Entry 8VMO (X-ray diffraction, 1.68 A resolution); this record covers chains A and B of the 4 polymer chains in the assembly.

== Chain A ==
Name: Intron-encoded endonuclease I-PpoI
Organism: Physarum polycephalum
Notes: EC 3.1.-.-
Reference sequence: Q94702 (PPO1_PHYPO); residues 2-163 here = UniProt positions 2-163
Chain sequence (162 residues; each row starts with the number of its first residue):
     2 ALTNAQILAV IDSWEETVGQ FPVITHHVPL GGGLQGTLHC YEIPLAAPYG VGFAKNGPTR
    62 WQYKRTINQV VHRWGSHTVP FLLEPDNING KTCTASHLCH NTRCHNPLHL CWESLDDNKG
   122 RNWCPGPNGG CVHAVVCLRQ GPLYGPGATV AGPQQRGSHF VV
Ion coordination: Zn2+ site 1: Cys41, Cys100, Cys105, His110; Na+: Asn119 (shared with 2 residues of chain D); Zn2+ site 2: Cys125, Cys132, His134, Cys138
Reported in the primary citation:
  - catalytic residues: His78, His98
  - mutagenesis - H78A/H98A, H98A: decreased catalytic activity
  - mutagenesis - H78A: unchanged catalytic activity
  - binding site for the 21-nt DNA strand: Arg61, Gln63, His78, Leu116
  - mutagenesis - H98A: abolished binding to metal ion
  - binding site for the 21-nt DNA strand: Lys65, Thr67
  - mutagenesis - H98A: abolished binding to Mn2+

== Chain B ==
Name: Intron-encoded endonuclease I-PpoI
Organism: Physarum polycephalum
Notes: EC 3.1.-.-
Reference sequence: Q94702 (PPO1_PHYPO); residues 202-363 here correspond to UniProt positions 2-163 (UniProt number = residue number - 200)
Chain sequence (162 residues; each row starts with the number of its first residue):
   202 ALTNAQILAV IDSWEETVGQ FPVITHHVPL GGGLQGTLHC YEIPLAAPYG VGFAKNGPTR
   262 WQYKRTINQV VHRWGSHTVP FLLEPDNING KTCTASHLCH NTRCHNPLHL CWESLDDNKG
   322 RNWCPGPNGG CVHAVVCLRQ GPLYGPGATV AGPQQRGSHF VV
Ion coordination: Zn2+ site 1: Cys241, Cys300, Cys305, His310; Na+: Asn319 (shared with 2 residues of chain C); Zn2+ site 2: Cys325, Cys332, His334, Cys338

== Chain A / chain B interface ==
Pairs across the interface (119):
  Leu9(A) with Arg357(B)
  Ile12(A) with Arg357(B)
  Asp13(A) with Arg357(B), salt bridge
  Glu16(A) with Gln356(B); Arg357(B), hydrogen bond (side chain-backbone); Gly358(B), hydrogen bond (side chain-backbone); Phe361(B)
  Val19(A) with Phe361(B), hydrophobic
  Gly20(A) with Phe361(B)
  Leu39(A) with Val363(B)
  His40(A) with Val362(B); Val363(B), hydrogen bond (side chain-backbone)
  Tyr42(A) with His360(B), hydrogen bond (side chain-backbone); Phe361(B); Val362(B)
  Phe82(A) with Ala352(B), hydrophobic; Gly353(B)
  Leu84(A) with Arg357(B)
  Glu85(A) with Ala352(B); Gln355(B), hydrogen bond
  Pro86(A) with Val351(B)
  Ile89(A) with Ala349(B); Val351(B), hydrophobic
  Asn90(A) with Ala349(B)
  Cys94(A) with Val351(B), hydrophobic
  Leu99(A) with Pro354(B), hydrophobic
  Asn107(A) with Phe361(B); Val362(B), hydrogen bond (side chain-backbone)
  Pro108(A) with Pro354(B); Gln355(B), hydrogen bond (backbone-backbone); Phe361(B), hydrophobic
  Leu109(A) with Pro354(B); Gln355(B); Gln356(B); Phe361(B); Val362(B); Val363(B)
  His110(A) with Val363(B), hydrogen bond (side chain-backbone)
  Leu111(A) with Gly353(B); Pro354(B)
  Cys112(A) with Ala352(B)
  Trp113(A) with Thr350(B); Val351(B), hydrogen bond (backbone-backbone); Ala352(B), hydrogen bond (backbone-backbone)
  Glu114(A) with Thr350(B), hydrogen bond
  Asp117(A) with Trp324(B), hydrogen bond (backbone-side chain); Leu344(B)
  Asp118(A) with Gly348(B); Ala349(B), hydrogen bond (side chain-backbone)
  Lys120(A) with Trp324(B)
  Gly121(A) with Trp324(B)
  Arg122(A) with Thr350(B)
  Trp124(A) with Asp317(B), hydrogen bond (side chain-backbone); Lys320(B); Gly321(B); Trp324(B), hydrophobic
  Val133(A) with Tyr345(B); Gly346(B); Pro347(B)
  His134(A) with Pro347(B)
  Ala135(A) with Pro347(B), hydrogen bond (backbone-backbone)
  Val136(A) with Thr350(B); Pro354(B)
  Leu144(A) with Asp317(B)
  Tyr145(A) with Val333(B)
  Gly146(A) with Val333(B)
  Pro147(A) with Val333(B); His334(B); Ala335(B), hydrogen bond (backbone-backbone)
  Gly148(A) with Asp318(B)
  Ala149(A) with Ile289(B); Asp318(B), hydrogen bond (backbone-side chain)
  Thr150(A) with Trp313(B); Glu314(B), hydrogen bond; Arg322(B); Val336(B)
  Val151(A) with Glu285(B); Pro286(B), hydrophobic; Ile289(B), hydrophobic; Cys294(B), hydrophobic; Trp313(B), hydrogen bond (backbone-backbone)
  Ala152(A) with Phe282(B), hydrophobic; Glu285(B); Cys312(B); Trp313(B), hydrogen bond (backbone-backbone)
  Gly153(A) with Phe282(B); Leu311(B)
  Pro154(A) with Leu299(B), hydrophobic; Pro308(B); Leu309(B); Leu311(B); Val336(B)
  Gln155(A) with Pro308(B), hydrogen bond (backbone-backbone); Leu309(B)
  Gln156(A) with Glu216(B); Leu309(B)
  Arg157(A) with Leu209(B); Ile212(B); Asp213(B), salt bridge; Glu216(B), hydrogen bond (backbone-side chain)
  Gly158(A) with Glu216(B), hydrogen bond (backbone-side chain)
  His160(A) with Glu216(B); Glu217(B); Tyr242(B), hydrogen bond (backbone-side chain)
  Phe161(A) with Glu216(B); Val219(B), hydrophobic; Gly220(B); Tyr242(B); Asn307(B); Pro308(B); Leu309(B)
  Val162(A) with His240(B); Tyr242(B), hydrogen bond (backbone-side chain); Asn307(B), hydrogen bond (backbone-side chain); Leu309(B)
  Val163(A) with Leu239(B); His240(B), hydrogen bond (backbone-side chain); Leu309(B); His310(B), hydrogen bond (backbone-side chain)
Also at the interface, not in a pair above, chain A (58 interface residues in all): Glu17, Pro81, Asn88, Leu139
Also at the interface, not in a pair above, chain B (56 interface residues in all): Pro281, Asn290, Leu339

== In short ==
58 residues of chain A face 56 of chain B across their interface, with 28 hydrogen bonds and 2 salt bridges.
Among the polar pairs are Asp13(A)-Arg357(B), Arg157(A)-Asp213(B) and Glu16(A)-Arg357(B). From the paper:
catalytic residues His78(A) and His98(A); H78A/H98A and H98A of chain A reduce catalytic activity.
Chain A and chain B are both Intron-encoded endonuclease I-PpoI (Physarum polycephalum); the structure, Homing
endonuclease I-PpoI-DNA complex:ground state at pH7.0 (K+ MES) with Na+, was determined by X-ray diffraction
(same publication as 8VMP, 8VMQ, 8VMR, 8VMS, 8VMT, 8VMU and 35 further entries).
